5NYG - chains A and E; structure by X-ray diffraction, 2.40 A resolution.

== Chain A (and E) ==
Protein: Anbu
Source organism: Hyphomicrobium sp. (strain MC1)
Notes: chain E of this document is another copy of the same molecule, construct and numbering; everything in this record applies to it too
UniProtKB: F8JB59 (F8JB59_HYPSM); residues 1-243 here correspond to UniProt positions 2-244 (UniProt number = residue number + 1)
Amino-acid sequence (245 residues; row label = number of the first residue in the row; numbers below 1 keep their minus sign (Met-1 is residue -1)):
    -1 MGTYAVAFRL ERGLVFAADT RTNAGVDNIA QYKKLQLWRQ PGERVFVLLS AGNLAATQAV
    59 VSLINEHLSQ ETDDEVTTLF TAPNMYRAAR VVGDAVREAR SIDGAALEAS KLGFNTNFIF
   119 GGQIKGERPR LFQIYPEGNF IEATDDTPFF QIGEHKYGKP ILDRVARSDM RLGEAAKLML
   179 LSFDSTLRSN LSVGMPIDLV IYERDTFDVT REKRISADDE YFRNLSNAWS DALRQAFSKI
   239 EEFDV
Unresolved in the structure: -1, 102-110 (chain E: -1, 69-73, 102-110, 241-243)
Construct notes: initiating methionine (-1); expression tag (0)

== Interface between chain A and chain E ==
Contacting residue pairs (73; chain A residue first):
  Glu152(A) with Lys154(E), salt bridge
  His153(A) with Tyr155(E)
  Lys154(A) with Glu152(E), salt bridge; Lys154(E); Tyr155(E)
  Tyr155(A) with His153(E); Lys154(E); Lys157(E); Pro158(E)
  Lys157(A) with Tyr155(E), hydrogen bond
  Pro158(A) with Tyr155(E)
  Asp161(A) with Ser187(E)
  Arg162(A) with Asp182(E), salt bridge; Ser183(E), hydrogen bond; Arg186(E); Ser224(E); Trp227(E); Ser228(E), hydrogen bond; Leu231(E); Arg232(E), hydrogen bond (backbone-side chain)
  Val163(A) with Phe235(E), hydrophobic
  Met168(A) with Phe235(E), hydrophobic
  Arg169(A) with Glu239(E), salt bridge
  Glu172(A) with Phe235(E); Glu239(E)
  Lys175(A) with Glu239(E), salt bridge
  Leu176(A) with Phe235(E)
  Leu179(A) with Phe235(E), hydrophobic
  Asp182(A) with Arg162(E), salt bridge
  Ser183(A) with Arg162(E), hydrogen bond
  Ser187(A) with Lys157(E); Asp161(E), hydrogen bond
  Leu223(A) with Ile238(E), hydrophobic
  Ser224(A) with Arg162(E)
  Ala226(A) with Ile238(E)
  Trp227(A) with Arg162(E); Leu231(E); Phe235(E); Ile238(E), hydrophobic
  Ser228(A) with Arg162(E), hydrogen bond
  Ala230(A) with Ala234(E), hydrophobic
  Leu231(A) with Arg162(E); Trp227(E); Leu231(E), hydrophobic
  Arg232(A) with Arg162(E), hydrogen bond (side chain-backbone)
  Ala234(A) with Ala230(E), hydrophobic
  Phe235(A) with Val163(E), hydrophobic; Met168(E), hydrophobic; Glu172(E); Lys175(E), hydrogen bond (backbone-side chain); Leu176(E), hydrophobic; Leu179(E), hydrophobic; Trp227(E)
  Ile238(A) with Lys175(E), hydrogen bond (backbone-side chain); Leu223(E), hydrophobic; Ala226(E), hydrophobic
  Glu239(A) with Lys175(E); Tyr219(E), hydrogen bond (backbone-side chain)
  Glu240(A) with Arg169(E), salt bridge; Gly171(E); Glu172(E), hydrogen bond (side chain-backbone); Lys175(E), salt bridge; Tyr219(E)
  Phe241(A) with Ala174(E), hydrophobic; Leu178(E), hydrophobic; Leu197(E), hydrophobic; Lys211(E); Ile213(E), hydrophobic; Tyr219(E), hydrogen bond (backbone-side chain)
  Asp242(A) with Lys211(E)
  Val243(A) with Ile199(E), hydrophobic; Arg209(E); Glu210(E)
Other interface residues (no listed pair), chain A (36 interface residues in all): Arg186, Ser236

== In short ==
36 residues of chain A face 41 of chain E across their interface; the contacts include 13 hydrogen bonds and 8
salt bridges. Polar contacts include Glu152(A)-Lys154(E), Arg162(A)-Asp182(E) and Arg169(A)-Glu239(E).
Both chains are Anbu (Hyphomicrobium sp. (strain MC1)). Entry 5NYG (Anbu (Gly-1) mutant from Hyphomicrobium
sp. strain MC1 - SG P2(1)2(1)2(1)) was determined by X-ray diffraction together with 5NYF, 5NYJ, 5NYP, 5NYQ
and 5NYR from the same study.
